Entry 6HZ5 (electron microscopy, 4.20 A resolution (low resolution: residue-level contacts below are approximate; hydrogen-bond / salt-bridge calls are withheld)); this record covers chains C and D of the 14 polymer chains in the assembly.

# Chain C (and D)
Protein: 5-methylcytosine-specific restriction enzyme B
From: Escherichia coli (strain K12)
Notes: EC 3.1.21.-; chain D of this document is another copy of the same molecule, construct and numbering; everything in this record applies to it too
UniProtKB: P15005 (MCRB_ECOLI), isoform P15005-2; residues 162-459 here correspond to UniProt positions 1-298 (UniProt number = residue number - 161)
Amino-acid sequence (307 residues; numbered 162 to 468; the number before each row is that of its first residue):
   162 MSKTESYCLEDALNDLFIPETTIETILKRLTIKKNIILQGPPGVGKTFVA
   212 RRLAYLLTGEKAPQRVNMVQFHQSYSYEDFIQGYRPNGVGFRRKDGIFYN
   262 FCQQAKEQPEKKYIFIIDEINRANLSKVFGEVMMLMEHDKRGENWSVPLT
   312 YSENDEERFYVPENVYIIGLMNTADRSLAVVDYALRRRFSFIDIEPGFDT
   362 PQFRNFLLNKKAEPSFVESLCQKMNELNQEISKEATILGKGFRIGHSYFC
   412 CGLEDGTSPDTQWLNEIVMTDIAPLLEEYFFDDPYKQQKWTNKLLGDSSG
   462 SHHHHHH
Disordered / not traced: 162-167, 458-468 (chain D: 162-173, 458-468)
Construct notes: expression tag (460-468)
Ion coordination: Mg2+: Thr-208 (together with GMP-PNP)
Ligand contacts:
  - GMP-PNP (GNP; phosphoaminophosphonic acid-guanylate ester), molecule 1: Asp-176, Leu-177, Phe-178, Pro-202, Pro-203, Gly-204, Val-205, Gly-206, Lys-207, Thr-208, Phe-209, Asp-279, Glu-280, Asn-333, His-407, Ser-408, Cys-411, Cys-412
  - GMP-PNP (GNP), molecule 2: Glu-298, Asp-300, Lys-301, Ala-345, Arg-348, Arg-349
Reported in the primary citation:
  - mutagenesis - R348A: decreased catalytic activity
  - mutagenesis - R283A: abolished catalytic activity on GTP (citing earlier work)

# How chain C and chain D interact
Pairs across the interface (46):
  Gly-204(C) / Arg-348(D)
  Thr-208(C) / Lys-301(D)
  Arg-212(C) / Asn-305(D)
  Asn-228(C) / Asp-316(D)
  Met-229(C) / Val-308(D)
  Met-229(C) / Pro-309(D)
  Val-230(C) / Pro-309(D)
  Gln-231(C) / Gly-291(D)
  Gln-231(C) / Glu-292(D)
  Gln-231(C) / Met-294(D)
  Gln-231(C) / Met-295(D)
  His-233(C) / Tyr-238(D)
  His-233(C) / Gly-291(D)
  His-233(C) / Glu-292(D)
  His-233(C) / Thr-311(D)
  Gln-234(C) / Asn-285(D)
  Gln-234(C) / Lys-288(D)
  Ser-235(C) / Thr-311(D)
  Tyr-236(C) / Thr-311(D)
  Asp-240(C) / Thr-311(D)
  Asp-240(C) / Tyr-312(D)
  Arg-246(C) / Tyr-245(D)
  Pro-247(C) / Tyr-245(D)
  Pro-247(C) / Phe-252(D)
  Val-250(C) / Val-250(D)
  Lys-255(C) / Tyr-312(D)
  Ile-258(C) / Pro-309(D)
  Ile-258(C) / Asp-316(D)
  Asn-261(C) / Asp-316(D)
  Gln-265(C) / Asp-316(D)
  Glu-280(C) / Met-294(D)
  Arg-283(C) / Ser-287(D)
  Arg-283(C) / Met-294(D)
  Arg-283(C) / Asp-343(D)
  Ser-408(C) / Arg-348(D)
  Cys-412(C) / His-299(D)
  Cys-412(C) / Asp-300(D)
  Thr-431(C) / Arg-190(D)
  Thr-431(C) / Ser-351(D)
  Thr-431(C) / Phe-352(D)
  Asp-432(C) / Arg-190(D)
  Asp-432(C) / Ser-351(D)
  Leu-436(C) / Tyr-344(D)
  Glu-439(C) / Val-342(D)
  Glu-439(C) / Tyr-344(D)
  Tyr-440(C) / Tyr-344(D)
Interface residues without a listed pair, chain C (39 interface residues in all): Pro-203, Phe-209, Gly-249, Phe-252, Asp-279, Ala-335, Phe-403, Tyr-409, Glu-427, Ile-428, Pro-435
Interface residues without a listed pair, chain D (36 interface residues in all): Glu-239, Glu-298, Trp-306, Ser-307, Leu-310, Ser-313, Glu-314, Ala-345, Arg-347

# Summary
39 residues of chain C and 36 residues of chain D are in contact. Chain C binds GMP-PNP. From the paper: R348A
of chain C reduces catalytic activity; R283A of chain C abolishes catalytic activity on GTP.
Chain C and chain D are both 5-methylcytosine-specific restriction enzyme B (Escherichia coli (strain K12));
the structure, Structure of McrBC without DNA binding domains (Class 1), was determined by electron
microscopy, deposited together with 6HZ4, 6HZ6, 6HZ7, 6HZ8 and 6HZ9.
